4FZC - chains T and U of the 32 polymer chains in the assembly; structure by X-ray diffraction, 2.80 A resolution.

# Chain T
Molecule: Proteasome component C1
From: Saccharomyces cerevisiae
Notes: EC 3.4.25.1
UniProtKB: P21242 (PSA3_YEAST); residues 1-244 here correspond to UniProt positions 5-248 (UniProt number = residue number + 4)
Amino-acid sequence (244 residues; each row starts with the number of its first residue):
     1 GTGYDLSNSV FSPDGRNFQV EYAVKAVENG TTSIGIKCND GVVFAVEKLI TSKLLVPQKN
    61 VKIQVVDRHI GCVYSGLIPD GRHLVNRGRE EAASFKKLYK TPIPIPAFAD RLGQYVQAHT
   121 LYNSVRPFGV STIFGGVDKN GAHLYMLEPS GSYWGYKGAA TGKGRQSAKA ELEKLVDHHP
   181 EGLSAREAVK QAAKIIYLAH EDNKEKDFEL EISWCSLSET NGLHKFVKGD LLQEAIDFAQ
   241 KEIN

# Chain U
Molecule: Proteasome component C7-alpha
From: Saccharomyces cerevisiae
Notes: EC 3.4.25.1
UniProtKB: P21243 (PSA6_YEAST); residues 1-243 here correspond to UniProt positions 10-252 (UniProt number = residue number + 9)
Amino-acid sequence (243 residues; numbered 1 to 243; the number before each row is that of its first residue):
     1 AGYDRHITIF SPEGRLYQVE YAFKATNQTN INSLAVRGKD CTVVISQKKV PDKLLDPTTV
    61 SYIFCISRTI GMVVNGPIPD ARNAALRAKA EAAEFRYKYG YDMPCDVLAK RMANLSQIYT
   121 QRAYMRPLGV ILTFVSVDEE LGPSIYKTDP AGYYVGYKAT ATGPKQQEIT TNLENHFKKS
   181 KIDHINEESW EKVVEFAITH MIDALGTEFS KNDLEVGVAT KDKFFTLSAE NIEERLVAIA
   241 EQD

# Interface between chain T and chain U
Pairs across the interface (66; chain T residue first):
  Thr-2(T) with His-6(U)
  Gly-3(T) with His-6(U)
  Tyr-4(T) with Arg-5(U); His-6(U); Tyr-21(U)
  Ser-9(T) with Arg-126(U)
  Val-10(T) with His-6(U); Gln-18(U)
  Phe-11(T) with Gln-18(U), hydrogen bond (backbone-side chain); Tyr-21(U); Ala-22(U), hydrophobic; Ala-25(U), hydrophobic; Arg-126(U); Pro-127(U); Gly-129(U)
  Ser-12(T) with Tyr-21(U)
  Pro-13(T) with Tyr-21(U), hydrophobic; Lys-24(U)
  Asp-14(T) with Lys-24(U)
  Gly-15(T) with Tyr-21(U); Ala-25(U); Gln-28(U)
  Arg-16(T) with Gln-28(U)
  Lys-37(T) with Asp-56(U), salt bridge
  Gln-114(T) with Arg-82(U), hydrogen bond (side chain-backbone); Asn-83(U); Leu-86(U)
  Gln-117(T) with Pro-79(U); Asp-80(U); Asn-83(U), hydrogen bond; Arg-126(U)
  Thr-120(T) with Arg-126(U), hydrogen bond (backbone-side chain)
  Leu-121(T) with Asn-83(U); Tyr-124(U); Arg-126(U)
  Tyr-122(T) with Tyr-124(U); Met-125(U), hydrophobic
  Ser-150(T) with Pro-79(U)
  Gly-151(T) with Pro-79(U)
  Ser-152(T) with Ile-78(U); Pro-79(U)
  Tyr-153(T) with Arg-82(U), hydrogen bond (backbone-side chain)
  Trp-154(T) with Leu-55(U), hydrophobic; Thr-59(U); Val-60(U), hydrophobic; Ser-61(U); Tyr-62(U); Ile-78(U), hydrophobic; Arg-82(U)
  Gly-155(T) with Leu-55(U); Asp-56(U), hydrogen bond (backbone-backbone); Thr-59(U), hydrogen bond (backbone-side chain)
  Tyr-156(T) with Leu-54(U); Leu-55(U); Asp-56(U)
  Lys-157(T) with Lys-53(U); Leu-54(U), hydrogen bond (backbone-backbone); Leu-55(U)
  Gly-158(T) with Leu-54(U)
  Lys-169(T) with Asp-52(U), salt bridge; Leu-54(U)
  Leu-172(T) with Leu-54(U), hydrophobic
  Glu-173(T) with Lys-53(U); Leu-54(U)
  Val-176(T) with Leu-54(U), hydrophobic
  Asp-177(T) with Lys-53(U), salt bridge
Also at the interface, not in a pair above, chain T (33 interface residues in all): Asp-110, Tyr-145
Also at the interface, not in a pair above, chain U (30 interface residues in all): Pro-57, Leu-128

# In short
Chain T and chain U form an interface of 33 and 30 residues respectively; the contacts include 8 hydrogen
bonds and 3 salt bridges. Polar contacts include Lys-37(T)/Asp-56(U), Lys-169(T)/Asp-52(U) and
Asp-177(T)/Lys-53(U).
Here chain T is Proteasome component C1 and chain U is Proteasome component C7-alpha, both from Saccharomyces
cerevisiae. Entry 4FZC (20S yeast proteasome in complex with cepafungin I) was determined by X-ray diffraction
together with 4FZG from the same study.
